Entry 5FH8 (X-ray diffraction, 1.55 A resolution); this record covers chain A.

== Chain A ==
Protein: Protein polybromo-1
From: Homo sapiens
UniProt: Q86U86 (PB1_HUMAN); residue numbers follow UniProt; this construct covers 645-766
Chain sequence (124 residues; row label = number of the first residue in the row):
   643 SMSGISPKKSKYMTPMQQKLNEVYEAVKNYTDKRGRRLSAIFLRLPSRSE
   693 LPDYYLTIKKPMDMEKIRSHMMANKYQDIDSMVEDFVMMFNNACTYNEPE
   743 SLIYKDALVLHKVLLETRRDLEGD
Not modelled in the structure: 643-651, 764-766
Sequence notes: expression tag (643-644)
Curated features (UniProtKB/Swiss-Prot):
  - modified residue (Phosphoserine): Ser648, Ser689
  - cross-link: Lys653 (Glycyl lysine isopeptide (Lys-Gly) (interchain with G-Cter in SUMO2))
  - natural variant: Lys661 (K661N: Found in a case of clear cell renal carcinoma), Asp674 (D674E: Found in a case of clear cell renal carcinoma)
Ligand contacts: 5XK (6-chloranyl-3-(2-ethylbutyl)-4H-pyrrolo[1,2-a]quinazolin-5-one): Ile683, Phe684, Arg686, Leu687, Pro688, Leu693, Tyr696, Met704, Asp705, Met731, Asn734, Ala735, Tyr738, Asn739, Ile745

== Summary ==
Ligands of chain A: compound 5XK.
Chain A is Protein polybromo-1 (Homo sapiens); the structure, Crystal structure of the fifth bromodomain of
human PB1 in complex with compound 28, was determined by X-ray diffraction, deposited together with 5FH6 and
5FH7.
